3AN2 - chains G and H of the 10 polymer chains in the assembly; structure by X-ray diffraction, 3.60 A resolution.

Chain G:
Molecule: Histone H2A type 1-B/E
Organism: Homo sapiens
UniProtKB: P04908 (H2A1B_HUMAN); residues 0-129 here correspond to UniProt positions 1-130 (UniProt number = residue number + 1)
Amino-acid sequence (133 residues; each row starts with the number of its first residue; numbers below 1 keep their minus sign (Gly-3 is residue -3)):
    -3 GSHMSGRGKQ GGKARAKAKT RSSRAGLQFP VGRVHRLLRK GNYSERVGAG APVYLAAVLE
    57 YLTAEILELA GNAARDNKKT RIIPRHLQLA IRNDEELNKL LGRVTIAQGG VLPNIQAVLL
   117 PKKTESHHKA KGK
Unresolved in the structure: -3 to 14, 115-129
Construct notes: expression tag (-3 to -1)
Curated features (UniProtKB/Swiss-Prot):
  - modified residue: Ser1 (N-acetylserine), Arg3 (Citrulline), Lys5 (N6-(2-hydroxyisobutyryl)lysine), Lys9 (N6-(2-hydroxyisobutyryl)lysine), Lys13 (N6-(beta-hydroxybutyryl)lysine), Lys36 (N6-(2-hydroxyisobutyryl)lysine), Lys74 (N6-(2-hydroxyisobutyryl)lysine), Lys75 (N6-(2-hydroxyisobutyryl)lysine), Lys95 (N6-(2-hydroxyisobutyryl)lysine), Gln104 (N5-methylglutamine), Lys118 (N6-(2-hydroxyisobutyryl)lysine), Lys119 (N6-crotonyllysine), Thr120 (Phosphothreonine), Lys125 (N6-crotonyllysine)
  - cross-link (Glycyl lysine isopeptide (Lys-Gly)): Lys13 (interchain with G-Cter in ubiquitin), Lys15 (interchain with G-Cter in ubiquitin), Lys119 (interchain with G-Cter in ubiquitin)

Chain H:
Molecule: Histone H2B type 1-J
Organism: Homo sapiens
UniProtKB: P06899 (H2B1J_HUMAN); residues 0-125 here correspond to UniProt positions 1-126 (UniProt number = residue number + 1)
Amino-acid sequence (129 residues; numbered -3 to 125; the number before each row is that of its first residue; numbers below 1 keep their minus sign (Gly-3 is residue -3)):
    -3 GSHMPEPAKS APAPKKGSKK AVTKAQKKDG KKRKRSRKES YSIYVYKVLK QVHPDTGISS
    57 KAMGIMNSFV NDIFERIAGE ASRLAHYNKR STITSREIQT AVRLLLPGEL AKHAVSEGTK
   117 AVTKYTSAK
Unresolved in the structure: -3 to 34, 125
Construct notes: expression tag (-3 to -1)
Modified / non-standard residues: Mse0 (selenomethionine); Mse59 (selenomethionine; parent Met); Mse62 (selenomethionine; parent Met)
Curated features (UniProtKB/Swiss-Prot):
  - modified residue: Pro1 (N-acetylproline), Glu2 (ADP-ribosyl glutamic acid), Lys5 (N6-(2-hydroxyisobutyryl)lysine), Ser6 (ADP-ribosylserine), Lys11 (N6-(beta-hydroxybutyryl)lysine), Lys12 (N6-(2-hydroxyisobutyryl)lysine), Ser14 (Phosphoserine), Lys15 (N6-acetyllysine), Lys16 (N6-(beta-hydroxybutyryl)lysine), Lys20 (N6-(2-hydroxyisobutyryl)lysine), Lys23 (N6-(2-hydroxyisobutyryl)lysine), Lys24 (N6-(2-hydroxyisobutyryl)lysine), Lys34 (N6-(2-hydroxyisobutyryl)lysine), Glu35 (PolyADP-ribosyl glutamic acid), Ser36 (Phosphoserine), Lys43 (N6-(2-hydroxyisobutyryl)lysine), Lys46 (N6-(2-hydroxyisobutyryl)lysine), Lys57 (N6,N6-dimethyllysine), Arg79 (Dimethylated arginine), Lys85 (N6,N6,N6-trimethyllysine) and 6 more in UniProt
  - glycosylation: Ser112 (O-linked (GlcNAc) serine)
  - cross-link (Glycyl lysine isopeptide (Lys-Gly)): Lys5 (interchain with G-Cter in SUMO2), Lys20 (interchain with G-Cter in SUMO2), Lys34 (interchain with G-Cter in ubiquitin), Lys120 (interchain with G-Cter in ubiquitin)

Chain G / chain H interface:
Residue-residue contacts (102; chain G residue first):
  Arg17(G) - Tyr121(H)
  Arg20(G) - Lys120(H)
  Arg20(G) - Tyr121(H)
  Ala21(G) - Ala117(H)
  Ala21(G) - Lys120(H)
  Ala21(G) - Tyr121(H)  hydrophobic
  Gln24(G) - Tyr40(H)
  Gln24(G) - Lys43(H)  hydrogen bond
  Gln24(G) - Val44(H)
  Gln24(G) - Gln47(H)
  Phe25(G) - Tyr40(H)
  Phe25(G) - Val44(H)  hydrophobic
  Pro26(G) - Tyr40(H)
  Arg29(G) - Ser36(H)  hydrogen bond (side chain-backbone)
  Arg29(G) - Tyr37(H)
  Arg29(G) - Tyr40(H)
  Val30(G) - Phe70(H)  hydrophobic
  Arg32(G) - Glu35(H)  salt bridge
  Leu33(G) - Tyr37(H)
  Leu33(G) - Phe70(H)  hydrophobic
  Leu34(G) - Ala74(H)  hydrophobic
  Tyr39(G) - Phe70(H)
  Tyr39(G) - Glu71(H)  hydrogen bond
  Tyr39(G) - Ala74(H)  hydrophobic
  Tyr39(G) - Gly75(H)
  Tyr39(G) - Ser78(H)  hydrogen bond (backbone-side chain)
  Tyr39(G) - Ile89(H)
  Ser40(G) - Ile89(H)
  Glu41(G) - Ser87(H)
  Arg42(G) - Ser87(H)  hydrogen bond (backbone-backbone)
  Arg42(G) - Thr88(H)  hydrogen bond (backbone-side chain)
  Arg42(G) - Ile89(H)  hydrogen bond (backbone-backbone)
  Gly44(G) - Ile89(H)  hydrogen bond (backbone-backbone)
  Ala45(G) - Tyr121(H)
  Gly46(G) - Ser91(H)  hydrogen bond (backbone-side chain)
  Gly46(G) - Val118(H)
  Ala47(G) - Ile89(H)
  Ala47(G) - Thr90(H)
  Ala47(G) - Ser91(H)  hydrogen bond (backbone-side chain)
  Val49(G) - Ala117(H)
  Tyr50(G) - Ser91(H)
  Tyr50(G) - Ile94(H)  hydrophobic
  Tyr50(G) - Gln95(H)  hydrogen bond
  Tyr50(G) - Val111(H)
  Tyr50(G) - Gly114(H)
  Tyr50(G) - Thr115(H)
  Tyr50(G) - Val118(H)  hydrophobic
  Leu51(G) - Ile94(H)  hydrophobic
  Ala53(G) - Glu113(H)
  Ala53(G) - Ala117(H)  hydrophobic
  Val54(G) - Ile73(H)  hydrophobic
  Val54(G) - Ala110(H)
  Leu55(G) - Val66(H)
  Leu55(G) - Ile69(H)  hydrophobic
  Leu55(G) - Phe70(H)
  Glu56(G) - Val44(H)
  Glu56(G) - Gln47(H)
  Tyr57(G) - His109(H)  hydrogen bond
  Leu58(G) - Phe65(H)  hydrophobic
  Leu58(G) - Ile69(H)  hydrophobic
  Leu58(G) - Leu106(H)  hydrophobic
  Thr59(G) - Val41(H)
  Thr59(G) - Mse62(H)
  Thr59(G) - Phe65(H)
  Thr59(G) - Val66(H)
  Ala60(G) - Val44(H)  hydrophobic
  Ala60(G) - Val48(H)  hydrophobic
  Glu61(G) - Leu106(H)
  Leu63(G) - Val41(H)
  Leu63(G) - Leu45(H)  hydrophobic
  Leu63(G) - Mse62(H)  hydrophobic
  Glu64(G) - His49(H)
  Asn68(G) - His49(H)
  Thr76(G) - Gly53(H)  hydrogen bond (backbone-backbone)
  Arg77(G) - Ile54(H)  hydrogen bond (side chain-backbone)
  Arg77(G) - Ser55(H)
  Ile78(G) - Leu45(H)  hydrophobic
  Ile78(G) - Gly53(H)  hydrogen bond (backbone-backbone)
  Ile78(G) - Ile54(H)
  Ile78(G) - Ser55(H)  hydrogen bond (backbone-backbone)
  Ile78(G) - Ala58(H)
  Ile79(G) - Ser55(H)
  Ile79(G) - Ala58(H)
  Pro80(G) - Ser55(H)
  Pro80(G) - Lys57(H)
  Pro80(G) - Ala58(H)
  Pro80(G) - Ile61(H)  hydrophobic
  Leu83(G) - Ala58(H)  hydrophobic
  Leu83(G) - Ile61(H)  hydrophobic
  Glu92(G) - Pro103(H)
  Glu92(G) - Glu105(H)
  Glu92(G) - Leu106(H)
  Lys95(G) - Pro103(H)
  Leu96(G) - Arg72(H)  hydrogen bond (backbone-side chain)
  Leu96(G) - Leu101(H)
  Leu96(G) - Leu102(H)  hydrophobic
  Leu96(G) - Leu106(H)  hydrophobic
  Leu97(G) - Arg72(H)
  Val100(G) - Arg72(H)
  Ile102(G) - Ile61(H)  hydrophobic
  Ala103(G) - Ile61(H)
  Gln104(G) - Lys57(H)
Also at the interface, not in a pair above, chain G (53 interface residues in all): Gly22, Val43, Ile62, Gly67, Leu93
Also at the interface, not in a pair above, chain H (55 interface residues in all): Asp51, Thr52, Asp68, Val98, Ala124

In short:
53 residues of chain G face 55 of chain H across their interface; the contacts include 17 hydrogen bonds and 1
salt bridge. Among the polar pairs are Arg32(G)-Glu35(H), Gln24(G)-Lys43(H) and Arg29(G)-Ser36(H).
Here chain G is Histone H2A type 1-B/E and chain H is Histone H2B type 1-J, both from Homo sapiens. Entry 3AN2
(The structure of the centromeric nucleosome containing CENP-A) was determined by X-ray diffraction.
